7PY8 - chains A and B of the 9 polymer chains in the assembly; structure by electron microscopy, 3.80 A resolution.

Chain A (and B):
Name: DNA-directed RNA polymerase subunit alpha
Source organism: Escherichia coli
Notes: EC 2.7.7.6; chain B of this document is another copy of the same molecule, construct and numbering; everything in this record applies to it too
Reference sequence: P0A7Z4 (RPOA_ECOLI); numbering as in UniProt (aligned over 1-329)
Chain sequence (329 residues; row label = number of the first residue in the row):
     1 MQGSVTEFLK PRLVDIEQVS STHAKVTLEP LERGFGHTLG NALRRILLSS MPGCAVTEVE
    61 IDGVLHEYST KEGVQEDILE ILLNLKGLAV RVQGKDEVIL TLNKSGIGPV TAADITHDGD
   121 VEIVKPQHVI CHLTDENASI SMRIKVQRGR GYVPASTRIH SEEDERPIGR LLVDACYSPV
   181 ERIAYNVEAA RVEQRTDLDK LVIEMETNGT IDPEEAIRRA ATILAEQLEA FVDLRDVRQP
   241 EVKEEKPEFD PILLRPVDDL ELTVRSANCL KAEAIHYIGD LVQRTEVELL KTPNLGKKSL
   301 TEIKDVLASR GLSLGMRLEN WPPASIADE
Not modelled in the structure: 1-6, 160-166, 235-329 (chain B: 1-3, 159-169, 233-329)
UniProt features mapped onto this chain:
  - region: E162 to E165 (Required for interaction with Crp at class II promoters)
  - modified residue: R265 (ADP-ribosylarginine), K297 (N6-acetyllysine), K298 (N6-acetyllysine)
  - mutagenesis: R45 (R45C: In rpoA112; temperature-sensitive, blocks RNA polymerase assembly), E162 to E165 (5-fold decrease in CRP-class II promoter-dependent transcription), E165 (E165K: 5-fold decrease in CRP-class II promoter-dependent transcription), R191 (R191C: In rpoA101; temperature-sensitive)

Chain A / chain B interface:
Contacting residue pairs - 48 pairs, chain A then chain B:
  F8(A) - S50(B)
  F8(A) - R150(B)
  F8(A) - Q227(B)
  L9(A) - Q227(B)
  K10(A) - E226(B)  hydrogen bond (side chain-backbone)
  K10(A) - E229(B)
  P11(A) - Q227(B)
  P11(A) - A230(B)
  P11(A) - F231(B)
  R12(A) - A230(B)
  L13(A) - F231(B)  hydrophobic
  L28(A) - F231(B)  hydrophobic
  F35(A) - I46(B)  hydrophobic
  F35(A) - S50(B)
  F35(A) - Q227(B)
  T38(A) - A42(B)
  T38(A) - R45(B)  hydrogen bond
  L39(A) - L228(B)  hydrophobic
  R45(A) - G34(B)
  R45(A) - T38(B)
  I46(A) - F35(B)  hydrophobic
  S50(A) - E32(B)
  G149(A) - V5(B)
  R150(A) - V5(B)  hydrogen bond (side chain-backbone)
  R150(A) - E7(B)  hydrogen bond (side chain-backbone)
  R150(A) - F8(B)
  R218(A) - F231(B)  hydrogen bond (side chain-backbone)
  A221(A) - F231(B)  hydrophobic
  T222(A) - V232(B)
  I223(A) - F8(B)  hydrophobic
  L224(A) - L228(B)  hydrophobic
  E226(A) - K10(B)
  Q227(A) - P11(B)
  Q227(A) - L31(B)
  Q227(A) - F35(B)
  L228(A) - L39(B)  hydrophobic
  L228(A) - A221(B)
  L228(A) - L224(B)  hydrophobic
  L228(A) - A225(B)
  F231(A) - L28(B)  hydrophobic
  F231(A) - L39(B)  hydrophobic
  F231(A) - L43(B)  hydrophobic
  F231(A) - A221(B)  hydrophobic
  D233(A) - L13(B)
  D233(A) - E214(B)
  D233(A) - R218(B)  hydrogen bond (backbone-side chain)
  L234(A) - L13(B)  hydrophobic
  L234(A) - R218(B)  hydrogen bond (backbone-side chain)
Other interface residues (no listed pair), chain A (33 interface residues in all): L31, E32, G34, N41, P52, R195, A230
Other interface residues (no listed pair), chain B (37 interface residues in all): T6, L9, R12, N41, S49, I223

Overview:
33 residues of chain A face 37 of chain B across their interface; the contacts include 7 hydrogen bonds. Among
the polar pairs are K10(A)-E226(B), T38(A)-R45(B) and R150(A)-V5(B). UniProt lists 6 mutagenesis sites on
chain A.
Chain A and chain B are both DNA-directed RNA polymerase subunit alpha (Escherichia coli); the structure,
CryoEM structure of E.coli RNA polymerase elongation complex bound to NusG (NusG-EC in less-swiveled
conformation), was determined by electron microscopy together with 7PY0, 7PY1, 7PY3, 7PY5, 7PY6, 7PY7 and 4
further entries from the same study.
